Entry 8ONT (electron microscopy, 3.66 A resolution); this record covers chains A and B.

# Chain A
Protein: NRAMP related aluminium transporter
Organism: Setaria italica
UniProtKB: K3YRE7 (K3YRE7_SETIT); the author numbering skips numbers that UniProt does not, so the offset changes along the chain: 2-255 = UniProt 2-255; 257-544 = UniProt 256-543
Chain sequence (552 residues; numbered 0 to 552; 1 number in that range is skipped by the numbering (no residue carries it; nothing is unmodelled there); the number before each row is that of its first residue; numbering starts at 0):
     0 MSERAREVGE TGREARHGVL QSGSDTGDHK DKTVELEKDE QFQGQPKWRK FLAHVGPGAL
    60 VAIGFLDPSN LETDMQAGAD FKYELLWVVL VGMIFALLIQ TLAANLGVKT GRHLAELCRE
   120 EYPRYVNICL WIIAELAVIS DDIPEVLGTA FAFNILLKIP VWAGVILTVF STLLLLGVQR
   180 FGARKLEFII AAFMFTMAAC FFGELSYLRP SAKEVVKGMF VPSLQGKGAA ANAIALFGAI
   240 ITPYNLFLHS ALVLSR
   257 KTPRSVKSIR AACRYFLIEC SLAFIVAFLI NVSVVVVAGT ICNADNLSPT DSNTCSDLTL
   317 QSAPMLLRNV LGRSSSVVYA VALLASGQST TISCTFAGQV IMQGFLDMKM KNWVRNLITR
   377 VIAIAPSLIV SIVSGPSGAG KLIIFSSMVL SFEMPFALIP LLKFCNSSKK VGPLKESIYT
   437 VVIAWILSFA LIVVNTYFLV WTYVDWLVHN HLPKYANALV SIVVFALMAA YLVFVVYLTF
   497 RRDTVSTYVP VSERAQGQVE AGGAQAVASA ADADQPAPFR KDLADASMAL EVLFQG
Not modelled in the structure: 0-53, 257-268, 505-552
Disulfide bonds: Cys298-Cys311
Differences from the reference sequence: initiating methionine (0); expression tag (1, 545-552)
Residues lining bound ligands: diundecyl phosphatidyl choline (PLC): Lys397, Phe401, Val405, Phe408, Phe454, Leu455, Thr458, Tyr459, Trp462, Val480, Leu483, Tyr487
What the authors report for this chain:
  - specificity-determining residues: Ser403
  - mutagenesis - D66A, N69A: decreased catalytic activity on Mn2+
  - mutagenesis - T241A, T241V: decreased catalytic activity
  - mutagenesis - S68A, T241V: abolished binding to Al3+
  - mutagenesis - S68A (10+/-2.5 uM): unchanged catalytic activity on Mn2+
  - specificity-determining residues: Asp140 (proposed by the authors, not directly observed)

# Chain B
Protein: Nanobody1
Organism: Lama glama
Notes: antibody fragment or engineered binder
Chain sequence (122 residues; each row starts with the number of its first residue):
     1 QWQLVESGGG LVQAGGSLRL SCVGSGRAFS SGAMGWFRQT PGQEREFVAA ISWSGGSTVY
    61 AESVKGRFTI SMDNAKNTVY LRMNSLQPED TAVYYCAAGT STFALRRSPE YWGKGTPVTV
   121 SS
Not modelled in the structure: 121-122
Disulfide bonds: Cys22-Cys96

# How chain A and chain B interact
Contacting residue pairs (31):
  Ala78(A) - Arg107(B)  hydrogen bond (backbone-side chain)
  Asp79(A) - Ser101(B)
  Asp79(A) - Phe103(B)
  Asp79(A) - Ala104(B)
  Phe80(A) - Ser101(B)
  Phe80(A) - Phe103(B)  hydrophobic
  Lys81(A) - Phe103(B)
  Glu83(A) - Ser57(B)
  Glu83(A) - Phe103(B)
  Leu223(A) - Trp53(B)
  Gln224(A) - Ser52(B)  hydrogen bond (backbone-side chain)
  Gln224(A) - Ser54(B)
  Gln224(A) - Gly56(B)  hydrogen bond (side chain-backbone)
  Gln224(A) - Ser57(B)  hydrogen bond
  Gly225(A) - Ser31(B)
  Gly225(A) - Ser52(B)  hydrogen bond (backbone-side chain)
  Gly225(A) - Trp53(B)
  Lys226(A) - Ser31(B)  hydrogen bond (backbone-backbone)
  Gly227(A) - Thr100(B)
  Cys298(A) - Arg107(B)
  Asn299(A) - Arg107(B)
  Asp301(A) - Glu62(B)
  Asp301(A) - Arg106(B)
  Cys311(A) - Arg107(B)
  Ser312(A) - Arg107(B)
  Ser312(A) - Ser108(B)  hydrogen bond
  Trp457(A) - Ser31(B)  hydrogen bond
  Trp457(A) - Trp53(B)  hydrophobic
  Asp461(A) - Ser31(B)  hydrogen bond
  His465(A) - Gly26(B)
  Leu468(A) - Trp2(B)  hydrophobic
Interface residues without a listed pair, chain A (21 interface residues in all): Ala228, Tyr453
Interface residues without a listed pair, chain B (20 interface residues in all): Arg27, Ala28, Gly32, Thr102

# Summary
21 residues of chain A face 20 of chain B across their interface; the contacts include 9 hydrogen bonds. Polar
contacts include Ala78(A)-Arg107(B), Gln224(A)-Ser52(B) and Gln224(A)-Gly56(B). The paper reports that D66A
and N69A of chain A reduce catalytic activity on Mn2+; specificity determinants Ser403(A) and Asp140(A); 5
substitutions were tested in all.
Here chain A is NRAMP related aluminium transporter (Setaria italica) and chain B is Nanobody1 (Lama glama).
Entry 8ONT (Structure of Setaria italica NRAT in complex with a nanobody) was determined by electron
microscopy.
